7GVK - chains A and D; structure by X-ray diffraction, 1.85 A resolution.

# Chain A
Protein: B-cell lymphoma 6 protein
Organism: Homo sapiens
Reference sequence: P41182 (BCL6_HUMAN); residues 5-129 here = UniProt positions 5-129
Chain sequence (128 residues; each row starts with the number of its first residue):
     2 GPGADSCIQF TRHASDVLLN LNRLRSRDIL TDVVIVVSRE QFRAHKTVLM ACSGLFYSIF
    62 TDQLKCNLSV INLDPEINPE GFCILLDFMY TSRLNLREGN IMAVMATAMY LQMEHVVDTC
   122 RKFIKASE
Unresolved in the structure: 2-5
Differences from the reference sequence: expression tag (2-4)
UniProt features mapped onto this chain:
  - mutagenesis: Asn21 (N21K: Abolishes interaction with NCOR2 and HDAC2, no effect on interaction with CTBP1 and transcriptional autoinhibition; when associated with A-116 and 376-Q--Q-379), Ser59 (S59A: Abolished ubiquitination by the SCF(FBXL17) complex), His116 (H116A: Abolishes interaction with NCOR2 and HDAC2, no effect on interaction with CTBP1 and transcriptional autoinhibition; when associated with K-21 and 376-Q--Q-379)
Residues lining bound ligands: A1ACL (5-[(5,6-dichloropyrimidin-4-yl)amino]-1,3-dihydro-2H-indol-2-one): Asn21, Arg24, Leu25, Arg28, Met51, Ala52, Cys53, Ser54, Gly55, Tyr58, Gln113, Met114, Glu115

# Chain D
Protein: WVIP tetrapeptide
Chain sequence (6 residues; numbered 0 to 5; the number before each row is that of its first residue; numbering starts at 0):
     0 XWVIPA
Modified / non-standard residues: ACE (acetyl group) at position 0

# How chain A and chain D interact
Pairs across the interface (11; chain A residue first):
  Cys8(A) - Pro4(D)
  Ile9(A) - Trp1(D)  hydrophobic
  Ile9(A) - Val2(D)
  Gln10(A) - ACE_0(D)
  Gln10(A) - Trp1(D)
  Gln10(A) - Val2(D)  hydrogen bond (backbone-backbone)
  Gln10(A) - Pro4(D)
  Phe11(A) - ACE_0(D)
  Phe11(A) - Trp1(D)
  Thr12(A) - ACE_0(D)  hydrogen bond (backbone-backbone)
  Thr12(A) - Val2(D)
Interface residues without a listed pair, chain D (5 interface residues in all): Ile3

# Overview
The chain A/chain D interface involves 5 residues from each chain, with 2 hydrogen bonds. Backbone hydrogen
bonds pair Gln10(A)-Val2(D) and Thr12(A)-ACE_0(D). Chain A binds compound A1ACL. Curated annotation (UniProt)
lists 3 mutagenesis sites on chain A.
Chain A is B-cell lymphoma 6 protein (Homo sapiens) and chain D is WVIP tetrapeptide; the structure, Crystal
Structure of B-cell lymphoma 6 protein BTB domain in complex with ligand 3 at 20.30 ..., was determined by
X-ray diffraction, deposited together with 7GUD, 7GUE, 7GUF, 7GUG, 7GUH, 7GUI and 126 further entries.
